Entry 6UM7 (electron microscopy, 3.50 A resolution); this record covers chains H and 1 of the 12 polymer chains in the assembly.

Chain H (and 1):
Name: Envelope glycoprotein gp41
Source organism: Human immunodeficiency virus 1
Notes: chain 1 of this document is another copy of the same molecule, construct and numbering; everything in this record applies to it too
Reference sequence: Q2N0S7 (Q2N0S7_9HIV1); residues 511-664 here correspond to UniProt positions 508-661 (UniProt number = residue number - 3)
Amino-acid sequence (161 residues; row label = number of the first residue in the row):
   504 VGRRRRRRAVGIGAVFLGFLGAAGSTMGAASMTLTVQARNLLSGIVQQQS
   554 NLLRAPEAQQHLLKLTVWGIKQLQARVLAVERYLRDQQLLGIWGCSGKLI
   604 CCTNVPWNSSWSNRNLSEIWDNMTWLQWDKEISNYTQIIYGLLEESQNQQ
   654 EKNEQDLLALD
Not modelled in the structure: 504-511, 548-568
Disulfides: Cys598-Cys604
Construct notes: expression tag (504-510); conflict Pro559 (Ile556 in Q2N0S7), Cys605 (Thr602 in Q2N0S7)

Interface between chain H and chain 1:
Contacting residue pairs - 28 pairs, chain H then chain 1:
  Met535(H) with Lys655(1)
  Thr538(H) with Glu647(1), hydrogen bond; Asn651(1)
  Val539(H) with Glu647(1)
  Ala541(H) with Gln591(1)
  Arg542(H) with Gln591(1); Ile595(1)
  Leu545(H) with Leu587(1); Arg588(1); Gln591(1)
  Gly547(H) with Glu584(1); Arg588(1), hydrogen bond (backbone-side chain)
  Thr569(H) with Val570(1)
  Ile573(H) with Ile573(1), hydrophobic
  Leu576(H) with Ile573(1), hydrophobic; Leu576(1), hydrophobic; Gln577(1)
  Arg579(H) with Val580(1); Leu581(1); Glu584(1), salt bridge
  Val580(H) with Val580(1), hydrophobic
  Val583(H) with Leu587(1), hydrophobic
  Tyr586(H) with Gln591(1), hydrogen bond
  Leu587(H) with Leu587(1), hydrophobic
  Lys601(H) with Glu654(1); Glu657(1), salt bridge
  Ile603(H) with Gln658(1)
  Cys605(H) with Leu661(1), hydrophobic
Interface residues without a listed pair, chain H (20 interface residues in all): Ser546, Gly572
Interface residues without a listed pair, chain 1 (19 interface residues in all): Val583

In short:
The interface between chain H and chain 1 involves 20 residues on one side and 19 on the other, with 3
hydrogen bonds and 2 salt bridges. Polar contacts include Arg579(H)-Glu584(1), Lys601(H)-Glu657(1) and
Thr538(H)-Glu647(1).
Both chains are Envelope glycoprotein gp41 (Human immunodeficiency virus 1). Entry 6UM7 (Cryo-EM structure of
vaccine-elicited HIV-1 neutralizing antibody DH270.mu1 in complex with CH848 10.17DT Env) was determined by
electron microscopy (same publication as 6UM5 and 6UM6).
